PDB entry 8WC6 | electron microscopy, 3.20 A resolution | chains A and B of the 6 polymer chains in the assembly

== Chain A ==
Name: Guanine nucleotide-binding protein G(s) subunit alpha isoforms short
From: Homo sapiens
Sequence (362 residues; each row starts with the number of its first residue; numbering starts at 0):
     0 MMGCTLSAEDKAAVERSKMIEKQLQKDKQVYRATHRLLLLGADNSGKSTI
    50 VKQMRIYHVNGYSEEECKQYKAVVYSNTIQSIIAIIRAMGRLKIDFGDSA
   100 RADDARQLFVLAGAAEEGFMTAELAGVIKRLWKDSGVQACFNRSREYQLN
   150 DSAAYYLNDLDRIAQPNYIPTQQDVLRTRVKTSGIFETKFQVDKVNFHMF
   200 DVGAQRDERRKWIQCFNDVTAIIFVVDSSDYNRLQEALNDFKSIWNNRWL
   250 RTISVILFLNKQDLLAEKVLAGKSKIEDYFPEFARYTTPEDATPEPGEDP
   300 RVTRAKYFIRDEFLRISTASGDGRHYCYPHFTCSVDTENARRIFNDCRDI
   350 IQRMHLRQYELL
Not modelled in the structure: 0-3, 55-179, 272, 294-297, 334

== Chain B ==
Name: Guanine nucleotide-binding protein G(I)/G(S)/G(T) subunit beta-1
From: Homo sapiens
UniProtKB: P62873 (GBB1_HUMAN); residue numbers follow UniProt; this construct covers 2-340
Sequence (345 residues; row label = number of the first residue in the row; numbers below 1 keep their minus sign (Met-4 is residue -4)):
    -4 MGSLLQSELDQLRQEAEQLKNQIRDARKACADATLSQITNNIDPVGRIQM
    46 RTRRTLRGHLAKIYAMHWGTDSRLLVSASQDGKLIIWDSYTTNKVHAIPL
    96 RSSWVMTCAYAPSGNYVACGGLDNICSIYNLKTREGNVRVSRELAGHTGY
   146 LSCCRFLDDNQIVTSSGDTTCALWDIETGQQTTTFTGHTGDVMSLSLAPD
   196 TRLFVSGACDASAKLWDVREGMCRQTFTGHESDINAICFFPNGNAFATGS
   246 DDATCRLFDLRADQELMTYSHDNIICGITSVSFSKSGRLLLAGYDDFNCN
   296 VWDALKADRAGVLAGHDNRVSCLGVTDDGMAVATGSWDSFLKIWN
Not modelled in the structure: -4 to 3, 310
Sequence notes: initiating methionine (-4); expression tag (-3 to 1)
Swiss-Prot annotation at these positions:
  - modified residue: Ser2 (N-acetylserine), His266 (Phosphohistidine)
  - natural variant: Leu30 (L30F: In MRD42; uncertain significance), Arg52 (R52G: In MRD42), Gly64 (G64V: In MRD42), Asp76 (D76E: In MRD42; D76G: In MRD42), Gly77 (G77S: In MRD42), Lys78 (K78R: In MRD42), Ile80 (I80N: In MRD42; I80T: In MRD42), His91 (H91R: In MRD42; uncertain significance), Ala92 (A92T: In MRD42), Pro94 (P94S: In MRD42), Leu95 (L95P: In MRD42), Arg96 (R96L: In MRD42), 5 further natural variant entries in UniProt

== How chain A and chain B interact ==
Residue-residue contacts (53):
  Arg15(A) with Val90(B), hydrogen bond (side chain-backbone); His91(B)
  Ser16(A) with Lys89(B)
  Ile19(A) with Lys89(B); Val90(B)
  Glu20(A) with Lys89(B), salt bridge
  Leu23(A) with Gly53(B); Ile80(B), hydrophobic
  Asp26(A) with Lys78(B), salt bridge
  Lys27(A) with Leu55(B)
  Tyr30(A) with Leu55(B), hydrophobic; Ala56(B)
  Thr181(A) with Asn119(B), hydrogen bond (backbone-side chain); His142(B)
  Ser182(A) with Asn119(B)
  Gly183(A) with Leu117(B); Asp118(B); Asn119(B)
  Ile184(A) with Trp99(B); Leu117(B)
  Phe199(A) with Trp99(B), hydrophobic
  Ala203(A) with Asn119(B), hydrogen bond (backbone-side chain); Thr143(B)
  Gln204(A) with Leu117(B); Gly144(B); Tyr145(B)
  Arg205(A) with Gly162(B), hydrogen bond (side chain-backbone); Asp163(B); Thr164(B); Thr184(B); Asp186(B)
  Glu207(A) with Asp186(B)
  Arg209(A) with Cys204(B); Asp228(B), salt bridge
  Lys210(A) with Tyr145(B); Asp186(B); Met188(B); Cys204(B); Asp228(B), salt bridge; Asn230(B)
  Trp211(A) with Leu117(B), hydrophobic; Tyr145(B)
  Gln213(A) with Arg314(B); Trp332(B)
  Cys214(A) with Lys57(B); Tyr59(B); Trp99(B); Met101(B), hydrophobic
  Phe215(A) with Trp99(B), hydrophobic
  Asn216(A) with Lys57(B); Trp332(B)
  Asp217(A) with Lys57(B), salt bridge
  Trp248(A) with Arg314(B)
Other interface residues (no listed pair), chain A (28 interface residues in all): Ala12, Val13
Other interface residues (no listed pair), chain B (37 interface residues in all): Gln75, Asp76, Asn88, Ala92, Gly185, Asp246, Asp290

== In short ==
28 residues of chain A face 37 of chain B across their interface; the contacts include 4 hydrogen bonds and 5
salt bridges. Among the polar pairs are Glu20(A)-Lys89(B), Asp26(A)-Lys78(B) and Arg209(A)-Asp228(B).
Here chain A is Guanine nucleotide-binding protein G(s) subunit alpha isoforms short and chain B is Guanine
nucleotide-binding protein G(I)/G(S)/G(T) subunit beta-1, both from Homo sapiens. Entry 8WC6 (Cryo-EM
structure of the PEA-bound mTAAR1-Gs complex) was determined by electron microscopy together with 8WC3, 8WC4,
8WC5, 8WC7, 8WC8, 8WC9, 8WCA and 8WCB from the same study.
